Entry 8BEB (X-ray diffraction, 3.18 A resolution); this record covers chains C and D of the 4 polymer chains in the assembly.

Chain C:
Molecule: von Hippel-Lindau disease tumor suppressor
From: Homo sapiens
Reference sequence: P40337 (VHL_HUMAN); numbering as in UniProt (aligned over 54-213)
Chain sequence (162 residues; row label = number of the first residue in the row):
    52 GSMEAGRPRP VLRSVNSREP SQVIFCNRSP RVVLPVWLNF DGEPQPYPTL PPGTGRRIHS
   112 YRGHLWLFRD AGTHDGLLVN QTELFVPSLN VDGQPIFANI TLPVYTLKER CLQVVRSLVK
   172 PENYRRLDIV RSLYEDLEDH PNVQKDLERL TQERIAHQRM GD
Unresolved in the structure: 52-61, 203-213
Differences from the reference sequence: expression tag (52-53)
Ligand contacts: QIK ((2S,4R)-N-[(1S)-3-[4-[2-[(9S)-7-(4-chlorophenyl)-4,5,13-trimethyl-3-thia-1,8,11,12-tetrazatricyclo[8.3.0.02,6]trideca-2(6),4,7,10,12-pentaen-9-yl]ethanoylamino]butylamino]-1-[4-(4-methyl-1,3-thiazol-5-yl)phenyl]-3-oxidanylidene-propyl]-1-[(2R)-3-methyl-2-(3-methyl-1,2-oxazol-5-yl)butanoyl]-4-oxidanyl-pyrrolidine-2-carboxamide): Arg69, Trp88, Phe91, Tyr98, Pro99, Arg108, Ile109, His110, Ser111, Tyr112, His115, Trp117
UniProt features mapped onto this chain:
  - region: Thr157 to Val166 (Interaction with Elongin BC complex)

Chain D:
Molecule: Bromodomain-containing protein 4
From: Homo sapiens
Reference sequence: O60885 (BRD4_HUMAN); residue numbers follow UniProt; this construct covers 44-168
Chain sequence (127 residues; row label = number of the first residue in the row):
    42 SMNPPPPETS NPNKPKRQTN QLQYLLRVVL KTLWKHQFAW PFQQPVDAVK LNLPDYYKII
   102 KTPMDMGTIK KRLENNYYWN AQECIQDFNT MFTNCYIYNK PGDDIVLMAE ALEKLFLQKI
   162 NELPTEE
Unresolved in the structure: 42-43, 168
Differences from the reference sequence: expression tag (42-43)
Ligand contacts: QIK ((2S,4R)-N-[(1S)-3-[4-[2-[(9S)-7-(4-chlorophenyl)-4,5,13-trimethyl-3-thia-1,8,11,12-tetrazatricyclo[8.3.0.02,6]trideca-2(6),4,7,10,12-pentaen-9-yl]ethanoylamino]butylamino]-1-[4-(4-methyl-1,3-thiazol-5-yl)phenyl]-3-oxidanylidene-propyl]-1-[(2R)-3-methyl-2-(3-methyl-1,2-oxazol-5-yl)butanoyl]-4-oxidanyl-pyrrolidine-2-carboxamide): Trp81, Pro82, Phe83, Gln85, Val87, Leu92, Leu94, Tyr97, Cys136, Tyr139, Asn140, Asp144, Asp145, Ile146, Met149
UniProt features mapped onto this chain:
  - site: Asn140 (Acetylated histone binding)
  - cross-link: Lys99 (Glycyl lysine isopeptide (Lys-Gly) (interchain with G-Cter in SUMO2))

How chain C and chain D interact:
Contacting residue pairs - 10 pairs, chain C then chain D:
  Leu85(C) - Phe79(D)  hydrophobic
  Gln96(C) - Trp81(D)
  Pro97(C) - Gln78(D)
  Pro97(C) - Trp81(D)  hydrogen bond (backbone-side chain)
  Pro97(C) - Met149(D)
  Tyr98(C) - Phe79(D)
  Tyr98(C) - Trp81(D)  hydrophobic
  Pro99(C) - Phe79(D)  hydrophobic
  Pro99(C) - Asp145(D)
  Thr100(C) - Phe79(D)
Other interface residues (no listed pair), chain C (7 interface residues in all): Arg107
Other interface residues (no listed pair), chain D (6 interface residues in all): Leu148

In short:
7 residues of chain C and 6 residues of chain D are in contact; the contacts include 1 hydrogen bond. The
hydrogen-bonded pair is Pro97(C)-Trp81(D). Compound QIK is bound between chain C and chain D.
Chain C is von Hippel-Lindau disease tumor suppressor and chain D is Bromodomain-containing protein 4, both
from Homo sapiens; the structure, Ternary complex between VCB, BRD4-BD1 and PROTAC 49, was determined by X-ray
diffraction (same publication as 8BDI, 8BDJ, 8BDL, 8BDM, 8BDN, 8BDO and 3 further entries).
